PDB entry 2J5T | X-ray diffraction, 2.90 A resolution | chains A and B of the 4 polymer chains in the assembly

[Chain A (and B)]
Protein: Glutamate 5-kinase
Organism: Escherichia coli
Notes: EC 2.7.2.11; chain B of this document is another copy of the same molecule, construct and numbering; everything in this record applies to it too
UniProt: P0A7B5 (PROB_ECOLI); numbering as in UniProt (aligned over 1-367)
Chain sequence (367 residues; row label = number of the first residue in the row):
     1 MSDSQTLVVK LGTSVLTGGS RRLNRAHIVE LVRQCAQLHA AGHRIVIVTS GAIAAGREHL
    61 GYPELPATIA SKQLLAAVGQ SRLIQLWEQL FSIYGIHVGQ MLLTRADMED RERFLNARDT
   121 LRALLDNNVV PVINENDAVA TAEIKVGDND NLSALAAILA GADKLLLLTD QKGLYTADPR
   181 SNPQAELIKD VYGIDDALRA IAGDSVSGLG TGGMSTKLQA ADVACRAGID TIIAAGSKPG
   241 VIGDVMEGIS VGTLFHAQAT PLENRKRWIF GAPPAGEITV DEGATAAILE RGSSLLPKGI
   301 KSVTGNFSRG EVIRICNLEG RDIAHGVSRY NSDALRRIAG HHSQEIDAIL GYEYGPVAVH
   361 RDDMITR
Unresolved in the structure: 1-2, 202-211 (chain B: 1-2, 202-213)
Sequence notes: engineered mutation Val129 (Ile in P0A7B5)
Residues lining bound ligands:
  - glutamic acid (GLU), molecule 1: Lys10, Thr49, Ser50, Gly51, Ala52, Ile53, Asn134, Glu135, Asp137, Asp148, Asn149, Asp150
  - glutamic acid (GLU), molecule 2: Asp281, Gly283, Ala284, Ala287, Ser294, Leu295, Leu296, Lys298, Gly299
Swiss-Prot annotation at these positions:
  - binding site (ATP): Lys10, Thr169, Asp170, Thr211 to Lys217
  - binding site (substrate): Ser50, Asp137, Asn149
What the authors report for this chain:
  - binding site for sulfate ion: Ser14, Thr169, Lys217
  - mutagenesis - K217A, K217R: decreased catalytic activity (citing earlier work)
  - mutagenesis - T169A (20-fold): decreased catalytic activity on ATP (citing earlier work)
  - mutagenesis - T169S: unchanged catalytic activity on ATP (citing earlier work)
  - binding site for glutamic acid: Ser50, Gly51, Ala52, Ile53, Asn134, Asp137, Asn149
  - contacts within the chain: Lys10-Asp150, Asp150-Lys217
  - mutagenesis - D150A, D150N: abolished catalytic activity (citing earlier work)
  - catalytic residues: Lys10, Asp150, Lys217

[Interface between chain A and chain B]
Pairs across the interface (91; chain A residue first):
  His59(A) - His97(B)  hydrogen bond
  Leu60(A) - His97(B)
  Leu65(A) - Asn127(B)
  Ala70(A) - Asp119(B)
  Gln73(A) - Asn116(B)  hydrogen bond
  Gln73(A) - Thr120(B)  hydrogen bond
  Leu74(A) - Ala123(B)
  Leu74(A) - Leu124(B)  hydrophobic
  Leu74(A) - Asn127(B)
  Ala77(A) - Gly99(B)
  Ala77(A) - Gln100(B)  hydrogen bond (backbone-backbone)
  Val78(A) - Val98(B)
  Val78(A) - Gly99(B)
  Val78(A) - Val129(B)  hydrophobic
  Gln80(A) - Gln100(B)
  Ser81(A) - Ile84(B)
  Ser81(A) - Glu88(B)
  Ser81(A) - Val98(B)
  Arg82(A) - Glu88(B)  salt bridge
  Ile84(A) - Ser81(B)
  Ile84(A) - Ile84(B)  hydrophobic
  Gln85(A) - Gln85(B)
  Gln85(A) - Glu88(B)  hydrogen bond
  Gln85(A) - Gln89(B)  hydrogen bond
  Glu88(A) - His59(B)  salt bridge
  Glu88(A) - Ser81(B)
  Glu88(A) - Arg82(B)  salt bridge
  Glu88(A) - Gln85(B)  hydrogen bond
  Gln89(A) - Gln85(B)
  Gln89(A) - Gln89(B)
  His97(A) - His59(B)  hydrogen bond
  His97(A) - Leu60(B)
  Val98(A) - Val78(B)
  Gly99(A) - Ala77(B)
  Gly99(A) - Val78(B)
  Gln100(A) - Ala77(B)  hydrogen bond (backbone-backbone)
  Gln100(A) - Gln80(B)
  Gln100(A) - Gln100(B)  hydrogen bond
  Gln100(A) - Leu102(B)
  Gln100(A) - Ala138(B)
  Met101(A) - Val139(B)  hydrophobic
  Leu102(A) - Gln100(B)
  Leu102(A) - Leu102(B)  hydrophobic
  Leu102(A) - Asn136(B)
  Leu102(A) - Val139(B)
  Asp107(A) - Val139(B)
  Glu112(A) - Thr141(B)
  Arg113(A) - Thr141(B)
  Arg113(A) - Ile144(B)
  Asn116(A) - Gln73(B)  hydrogen bond
  Asn116(A) - Ala140(B)  hydrogen bond (side chain-backbone)
  Asn116(A) - Thr141(B)
  Asp119(A) - Ala70(B)
  Thr120(A) - Gln73(B)  hydrogen bond
  Thr120(A) - Ala138(B)
  Ala123(A) - Leu74(B)
  Leu124(A) - Leu74(B)
  Asn127(A) - Leu65(B)
  Asn127(A) - Leu74(B)
  Val129(A) - Val78(B)  hydrophobic
  Asn136(A) - Leu102(B)  hydrogen bond (side chain-backbone)
  Asn136(A) - Asn136(B)
  Ala138(A) - Gln100(B)
  Ala138(A) - Thr120(B)
  Val139(A) - Leu102(B)
  Val139(A) - Leu103(B)  hydrophobic
  Val139(A) - Asp107(B)
  Ala140(A) - Asn116(B)
  Thr141(A) - Arg113(B)
  Thr141(A) - Asn116(B)
  Ile144(A) - Arg113(B)
  Asn306(A) - Ser308(B)
  Asn306(A) - Arg309(B)
  Phe307(A) - Ser308(B)  hydrogen bond (backbone-side chain)
  Ser308(A) - Phe307(B)
  Ser308(A) - Ser308(B)  hydrogen bond
  Ser308(A) - Glu311(B)
  Arg309(A) - Asn306(B)
  Glu311(A) - Ser308(B)  hydrogen bond
  Glu311(A) - Glu311(B)
  Asn331(A) - Asn331(B)  hydrogen bond
  Asn331(A) - Asp333(B)  hydrogen bond
  Asp333(A) - Asn331(B)  hydrogen bond
  Asp333(A) - Tyr352(B)
  Asp333(A) - Tyr354(B)  hydrogen bond
  Arg337(A) - Leu350(B)  hydrogen bond (side chain-backbone)
  Arg337(A) - Gly351(B)
  Arg337(A) - Tyr352(B)
  Leu350(A) - Arg337(B)  hydrogen bond (backbone-side chain)
  Tyr352(A) - Asp333(B)
  Tyr354(A) - Asp333(B)
Also at the interface, not in a pair above, chain A (52 interface residues in all): Ile69, Leu103, Ala106, Gly351
Also at the interface, not in a pair above, chain B (51 interface residues in all): Met101, Ala106, Glu112

[Overview]
Chain A and chain B form an interface of 52 and 51 residues respectively; the contacts include 23 hydrogen
bonds and 3 salt bridges. Polar pairs include Arg82(A)-Glu88(B), Glu88(A)-His59(B) and His59(A)-His97(B). From
the paper: catalytic residues Lys10(A), Asp150(A) and Lys217(A); K217A and K217R of chain A reduce catalytic
activity; 6 substitutions were tested in all.
Both chains are Glutamate 5-kinase (Escherichia coli). Entry 2J5T (Glutamate 5-kinase from Escherichia coli
complexed with glutamate) was determined by X-ray diffraction, deposited together with 2J5V.
